Entry 3B0H (X-ray diffraction, 2.31 A resolution); this record covers chain A.

== Chain A ==
Molecule: Nitrite reductase
Source organism: Nicotiana tabacum
Notes: EC 1.7.7.1; fragment: residues in UNP 19-584
UniProtKB: Q76KA9 (Q76KA9_TOBAC); residues -3 to 562 here correspond to UniProt positions 19-584 (UniProt number = residue number + 22)
Chain sequence (588 residues; each row starts with the number of its first residue; numbers below 1 keep their minus sign (Met-25 is residue -25)):
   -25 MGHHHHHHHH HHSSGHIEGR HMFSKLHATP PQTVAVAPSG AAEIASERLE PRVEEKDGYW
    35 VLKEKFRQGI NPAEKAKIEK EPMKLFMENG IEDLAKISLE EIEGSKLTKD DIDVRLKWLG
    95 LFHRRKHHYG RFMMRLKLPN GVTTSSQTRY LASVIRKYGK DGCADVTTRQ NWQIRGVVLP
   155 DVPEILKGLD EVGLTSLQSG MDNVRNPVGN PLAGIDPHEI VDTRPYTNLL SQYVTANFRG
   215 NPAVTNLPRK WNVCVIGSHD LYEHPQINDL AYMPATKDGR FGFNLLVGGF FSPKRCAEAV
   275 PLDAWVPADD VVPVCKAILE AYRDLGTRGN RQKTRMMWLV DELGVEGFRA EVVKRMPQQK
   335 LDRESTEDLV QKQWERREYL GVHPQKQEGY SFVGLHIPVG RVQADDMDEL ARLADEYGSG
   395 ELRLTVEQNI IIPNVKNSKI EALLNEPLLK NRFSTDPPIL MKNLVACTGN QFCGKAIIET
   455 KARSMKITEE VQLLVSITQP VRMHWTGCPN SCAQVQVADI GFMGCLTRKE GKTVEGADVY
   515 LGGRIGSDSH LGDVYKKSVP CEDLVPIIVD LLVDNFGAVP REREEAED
Unresolved in the structure: -25 to 19, 556-562
Differences from the reference sequence: expression tag (-25 to -4)
Ion coordination: K+: Ile371, Glu401, Gln402, Asn403; 4Fe-4S cluster Fe: Cys441, Cys447, Cys482, Cys486; siroheme Fe near Cys486 (its only coordinating residue here)
Residues lining bound ligands:
  - 4Fe-4S cluster (SF4): Cys441, Thr442, Gly443, Cys447, Lys449, Ala450, Thr480, Gly481, Cys482, Asn484, Ser485, Cys486
  - siroheme (SRM): Lys91, Phe96, Arg98, Met107, Arg109, Val140, Thr141, Thr142, Arg143, Asn145, Gln147, Arg149, Arg223, Lys224, Asn226, Ile241, Phe264, Phe265, Ser266, Pro267, Gln306, Arg309, Gln402, Ala440, Cys441, Thr442, Phe446, Cys447, Lys449, Lys455, Asn484, Ser485, Cys486, Gln488

== In short ==
Ligands of chain A: siroheme and 4Fe-4S cluster. Ile371, Glu401, Gln402 and Asn403 form the K+ site. The
4Fe-4S cluster Fe site is built by Cys441, Cys447, Cys482 and Cys486.
Chain A is Nitrite reductase (Nicotiana tabacum); the structure, Assimilatory nitrite reductase (Nii4) from
tobbaco root, was determined by X-ray diffraction, deposited together with 3B0G, 3B0J, 3B0L, 3B0M and 3B0N.
